5L3T - chains B and C of the 6 polymer chains in the assembly; structure by X-ray diffraction, 4.93 A resolution (low resolution: residue-level contacts below are approximate; hydrogen-bond / salt-bridge calls are withheld).

== Chain B ==
Protein: Nuclear mRNA export protein THP1
From: Saccharomyces cerevisiae
UniProtKB: Q08231 (THP1_YEAST); residue numbers follow UniProt; this construct covers 1-455
Sequence (455 residues; numbered 1 to 455; the number before each row is that of its first residue):
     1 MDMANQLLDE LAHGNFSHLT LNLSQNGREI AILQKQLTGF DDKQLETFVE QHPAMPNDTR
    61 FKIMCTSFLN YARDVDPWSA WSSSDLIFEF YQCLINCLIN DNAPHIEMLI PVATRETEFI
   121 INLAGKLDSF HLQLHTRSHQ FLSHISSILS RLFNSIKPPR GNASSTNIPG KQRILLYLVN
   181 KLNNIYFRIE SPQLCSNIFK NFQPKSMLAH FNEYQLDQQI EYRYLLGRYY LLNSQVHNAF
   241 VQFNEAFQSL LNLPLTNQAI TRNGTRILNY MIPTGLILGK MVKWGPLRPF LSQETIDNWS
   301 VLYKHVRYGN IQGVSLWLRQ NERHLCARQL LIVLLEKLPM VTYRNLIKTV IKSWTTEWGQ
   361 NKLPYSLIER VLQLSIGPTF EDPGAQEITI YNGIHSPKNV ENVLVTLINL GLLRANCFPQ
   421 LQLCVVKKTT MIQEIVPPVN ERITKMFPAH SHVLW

== Chain C ==
Protein: 26S proteasome complex subunit SEM1
From: Saccharomyces cerevisiae
UniProtKB: O94742 (SEM1_YEAST); residues 1-89 here = UniProt positions 1-89
Sequence (89 residues; row label = number of the first residue in the row):
     1 MSTDVAAAQA QSKIDLTKKK NEEINKKSLE EDDEFEDFPI DTWANGETIK SNAVTQTNIW
    61 EENWDDVEVD DDFTNELKAE LDRYKRENQ
Not modelled in the structure: 1-26, 42-56
Swiss-Prot annotation at these positions:
  - modified residue: Ser-2 (N-acetylserine), Ser-12 (Phosphoserine)

== How chain B and chain C interact ==
Residue-residue contacts (87; chain B residue first):
  Asn-184(B) with Glu-34(C)
  Arg-188(B) with Asp-32(C); Glu-34(C)
  Asp-217(B) with Phe-38(C); Ile-40(C)
  Ile-220(B) with Phe-35(C)
  Glu-221(B) with Phe-35(C)
  Tyr-224(B) with Asp-33(C); Phe-35(C)
  Arg-228(B) with Asp-33(C)
  Phe-240(B) with Trp-60(C)
  Asn-244(B) with Trp-60(C)
  Gln-248(B) with Thr-57(C); Ile-59(C)
  Leu-251(B) with Thr-57(C); Ile-59(C)
  Leu-253(B) with Ile-40(C)
  Pro-254(B) with Asp-41(C)
  Thr-256(B) with Asp-41(C)
  Ala-259(B) with Glu-36(C)
  Ile-260(B) with Phe-38(C)
  Arg-262(B) with Glu-30(C); Glu-36(C)
  Asn-263(B) with Phe-35(C); Glu-36(C); Phe-38(C)
  Arg-266(B) with Leu-29(C); Glu-30(C); Asp-32(C); Asp-33(C); Glu-34(C); Phe-35(C); Glu-36(C)
  Ile-267(B) with Phe-35(C)
  Tyr-270(B) with Asp-33(C)
  Met-271(B) with Ile-59(C); Trp-60(C)
  Gly-279(B) with Trp-64(C)
  Lys-280(B) with Trp-60(C)
  Met-281(B) with Trp-60(C); Glu-61(C); Trp-64(C)
  Val-282(B) with Ile-59(C); Trp-60(C); Glu-61(C)
  Lys-283(B) with Asn-58(C); Ile-59(C); Trp-60(C); Glu-61(C); Glu-62(C)
  Pro-286(B) with Ile-59(C)
  Lys-304(B) with Asp-71(C)
  Arg-307(B) with Trp-64(C); Asp-65(C); Val-67(C); Glu-68(C)
  Tyr-308(B) with Val-69(C); Asp-71(C); Phe-73(C); Thr-74(C)
  Gly-309(B) with Phe-73(C)
  Asn-310(B) with Phe-73(C)
  Arg-328(B) with Asp-33(C)
  Arg-344(B) with Trp-64(C); Asp-65(C)
  Asn-345(B) with Trp-64(C)
  Leu-346(B) with Leu-77(C)
  Thr-349(B) with Leu-77(C)
  Val-350(B) with Leu-81(C)
  Lys-352(B) with Glu-68(C)
  Ser-353(B) with Leu-81(C)
  Trp-354(B) with Tyr-84(C); Lys-85(C)
  Trp-358(B) with Leu-81(C); Lys-85(C)
  Pro-364(B) with Tyr-84(C)
  Ser-366(B) with Tyr-84(C)
  Leu-367(B) with Leu-81(C); Tyr-84(C)
  Arg-370(B) with Glu-80(C); Arg-83(C); Tyr-84(C)
  Val-371(B) with Leu-77(C)
  Leu-374(B) with Glu-76(C); Leu-77(C)
  Ser-375(B) with Phe-73(C)
  Val-439(B) with Trp-64(C)
Other interface residues (no listed pair), chain B (59 interface residues in all): Lys-181, Gln-215, Asn-257, Gly-275, Leu-287, Ala-327, Lys-348, Pro-438
Other interface residues (no listed pair), chain C (36 interface residues in all): Glu-31, Asp-37, Pro-39, Asp-82, Glu-87

== In short ==
Chain B and chain C form an interface of 59 and 36 residues respectively.
Here chain B is Nuclear mRNA export protein THP1 and chain C is 26S proteasome complex subunit SEM1, both from
Saccharomyces cerevisiae. Entry 5L3T (Structure of the Saccharomyces cerevisiae TREX-2 complex) was determined
by X-ray diffraction, deposited together with 5G5P.
